3J1P - chains B and C of the 3 polymer chains in the assembly; structure by electron microscopy, 6.50 A resolution (low resolution: residue-level contacts below are approximate; hydrogen-bond / salt-bridge calls are withheld).

== Chain B (and C) ==
Molecule: Major capsid protein VP60
Source organism: Rabbit hemorrhagic disease virus
Notes: chain C of this document is another copy of the same molecule, construct and numbering; everything in this record applies to it too
Reference sequence: F5BXG7 (F5BXG7_RHDV); residues 1-579 here correspond to UniProt positions 1766-2344 (UniProt number = residue number + 1765)
Amino-acid sequence (579 residues; row label = number of the first residue in the row):
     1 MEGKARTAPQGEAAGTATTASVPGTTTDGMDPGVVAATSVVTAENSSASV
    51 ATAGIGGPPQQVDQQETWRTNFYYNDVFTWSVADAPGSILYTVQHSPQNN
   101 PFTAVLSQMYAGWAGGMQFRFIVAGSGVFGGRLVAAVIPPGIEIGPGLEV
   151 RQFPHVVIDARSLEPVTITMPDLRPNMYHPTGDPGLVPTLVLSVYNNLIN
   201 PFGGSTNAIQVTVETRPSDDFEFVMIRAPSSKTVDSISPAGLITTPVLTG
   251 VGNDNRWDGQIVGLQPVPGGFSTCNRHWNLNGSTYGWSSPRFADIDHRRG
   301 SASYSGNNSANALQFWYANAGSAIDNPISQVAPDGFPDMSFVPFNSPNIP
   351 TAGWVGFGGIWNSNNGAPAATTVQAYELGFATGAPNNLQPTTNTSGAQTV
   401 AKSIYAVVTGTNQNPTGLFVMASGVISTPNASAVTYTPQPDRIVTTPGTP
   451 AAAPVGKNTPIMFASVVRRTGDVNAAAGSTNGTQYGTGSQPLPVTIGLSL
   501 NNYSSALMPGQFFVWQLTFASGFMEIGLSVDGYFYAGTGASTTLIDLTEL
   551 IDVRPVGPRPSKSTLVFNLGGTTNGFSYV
Not modelled in the structure: 1-44, 570-579

== Interface between chain B and chain C ==
Contacting residue pairs (28):
  Ser46(B) - Pro59(C)
  Ser46(B) - Gln60(C)
  Ser46(B) - Gln61(C)
  Ser47(B) - Gln61(C)
  Ala48(B) - Pro58(C)
  Ala48(B) - Pro59(C)
  Ala48(B) - Gln61(C)
  Ser49(B) - Pro59(C)
  Thr52(B) - Pro59(C)
  Pro139(B) - Met225(C)
  Gly141(B) - Lys232(C)
  Gly147(B) - Ser231(C)
  Gln152(B) - Arg227(C)
  Gln152(B) - Ala228(C)
  Gln152(B) - Ser230(C)
  Phe153(B) - Arg227(C)
  Phe153(B) - Ala228(C)
  Pro154(B) - Arg227(C)
  Leu173(B) - Gln60(C)
  Leu173(B) - Met225(C)
  Pro175(B) - Pro59(C)
  Pro175(B) - Gln60(C)
  Asn176(B) - Asn176(C)
  Asn176(B) - Met177(C)
  Met177(B) - Met177(C)
  Asn393(B) - Ile324(C)
  Ser395(B) - Ile324(C)
  Pro447(B) - Ile324(C)
Other interface residues (no listed pair), chain B (19 interface residues in all): Glu149
Other interface residues (no listed pair), chain C (16 interface residues in all): Tyr178, Ser322, Gln330

== In short ==
The interface between chain B and chain C involves 19 residues on one side and 16 on the other.
Chain B and chain C are both Major capsid protein VP60 (Rabbit hemorrhagic disease virus); the structure,
Atomic model of rabbit hemorrhagic disease virus, was determined by electron microscopy together with 4EGT and
4EJR from the same study.
